7BTP - chains A and C of the 6 polymer chains in the assembly; structure by electron microscopy, 4.01 A resolution (low resolution: residue-level contacts below are approximate; hydrogen-bond / salt-bridge calls are withheld).

Chain A:
Name: Type I restriction enzyme R Protein
Source organism: Escherichia coli
Notes: EC 3.1.21.3
UniProtKB: Q304R3 (Q304R3_ECOLX); residue numbers follow UniProt; this construct covers 1-1038
Sequence (1038 residues; each row starts with the number of its first residue):
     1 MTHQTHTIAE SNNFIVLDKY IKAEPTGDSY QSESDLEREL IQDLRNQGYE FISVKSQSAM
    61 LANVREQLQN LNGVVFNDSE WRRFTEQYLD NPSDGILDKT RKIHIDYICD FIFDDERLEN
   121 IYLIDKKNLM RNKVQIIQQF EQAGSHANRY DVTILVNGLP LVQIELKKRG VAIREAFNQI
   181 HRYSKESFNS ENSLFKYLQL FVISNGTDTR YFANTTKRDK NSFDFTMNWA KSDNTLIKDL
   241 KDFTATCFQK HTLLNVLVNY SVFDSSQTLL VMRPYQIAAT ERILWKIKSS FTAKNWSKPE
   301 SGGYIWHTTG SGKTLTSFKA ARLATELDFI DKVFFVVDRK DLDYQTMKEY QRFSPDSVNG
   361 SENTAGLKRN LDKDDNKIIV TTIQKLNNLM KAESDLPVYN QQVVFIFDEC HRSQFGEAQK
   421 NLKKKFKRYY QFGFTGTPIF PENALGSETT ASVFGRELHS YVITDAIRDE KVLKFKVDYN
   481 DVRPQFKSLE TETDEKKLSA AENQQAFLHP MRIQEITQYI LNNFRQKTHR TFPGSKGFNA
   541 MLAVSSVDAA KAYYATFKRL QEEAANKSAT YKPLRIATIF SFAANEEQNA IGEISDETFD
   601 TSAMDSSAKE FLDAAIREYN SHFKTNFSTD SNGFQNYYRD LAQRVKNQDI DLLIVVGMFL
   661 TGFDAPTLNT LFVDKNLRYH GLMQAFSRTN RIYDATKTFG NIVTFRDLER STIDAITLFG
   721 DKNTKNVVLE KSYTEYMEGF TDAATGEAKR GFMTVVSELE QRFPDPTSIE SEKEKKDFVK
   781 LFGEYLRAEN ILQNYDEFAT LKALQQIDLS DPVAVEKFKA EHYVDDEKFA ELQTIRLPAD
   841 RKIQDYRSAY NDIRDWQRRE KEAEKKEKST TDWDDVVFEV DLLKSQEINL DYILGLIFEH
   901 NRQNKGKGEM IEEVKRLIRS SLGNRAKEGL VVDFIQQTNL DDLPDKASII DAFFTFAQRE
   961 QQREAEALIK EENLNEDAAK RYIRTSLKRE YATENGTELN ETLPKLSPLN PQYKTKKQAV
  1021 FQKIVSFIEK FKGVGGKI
Unresolved in the structure: 1-12, 142-147, 181-190, 862-871, 903-907, 1036-1038

Chain C:
Name: Type I restriction enzyme EcoR124II M protein
Source organism: Escherichia coli
Notes: EC 2.1.1.72
UniProtKB: P10484 (T1M1_ECOLX); residues 1-520 here = UniProt positions 1-520
Sequence (520 residues; row label = number of the first residue in the row):
     1 MKMTSIQQRA ELHRQIWQIA NDVRGSVDGW DFKQYVLGAL FYRFISENFS SYIEAGDDSI
    61 CYAKLDDSVI TDDIKDDAIK TKGYFIYPSQ LFCNVAAKAN TNDRLNADLN SIFVAIESSA
   121 YGYPSEADIK GLFADFDTTS NRLGNTVKDK NARLAAVLKG VEGLKLGDFN EHQIDLFGDA
   181 YEFLISNYAA NAGKSGGEFF TPQHVSKLIA QLAMHGQTHV NKIYDPAAGS GSLLLQAKKQ
   241 FDNHIIEEGF FGQEINHTTY NLARMNMFLH NINYDKFDIK LGNTLTEPHF RDEKPFDAIV
   301 SNPPYSVKWI GSDDPTLIND ERFAPAGVLA PKSKADFAFV LHALNYLSAK GRAAIVCFPG
   361 IFYRGGAEQK IRQYLVDNNY VETVISLAPN LFFGTTIAVN ILVLSKHKTD TNVQFIDASE
   421 LFKKETNNNI LTDAHIEQIM QVFASKEDVA HLAKSVAFET VVANDYNLSV SSYVEAKDNR
   481 EIIDIAELNA ELKTTVSKID QLRKDIDAIV AEIEGCEVQK
Unresolved in the structure: 1-9, 56-70, 168-173, 191-197, 511-520
Swiss-Prot annotation at these positions:
  - region: Glu481 to Val510 (C-terminal tail)
  - binding site (S-adenosyl-L-methionine): Glu198 to Gln203, Ser230 to Ser232, Glu254
  - mutagenesis: Asp135 to Thr146 (Little change in holoenzyme assembly, no DNA restriction), Ala476 to Val510 (Almost complete loss of holoenzyme assembly, no DNA restriction)

How chain A and chain C interact:
Contacting residue pairs - 31 pairs, chain A then chain C:
  Ser93(A) - Arg142(C)
  Asp343(A) - Gly311(C)
  Asp343(A) - Ser312(C)
  Asp343(A) - Asp313(C)
  Asp343(A) - Asp314(C)
  Tyr344(A) - Asp314(C)
  Tyr344(A) - Pro315(C)
  Tyr344(A) - Thr316(C)
  Met347(A) - Asp314(C)
  Met347(A) - Pro315(C)
  Asn636(A) - Ala324(C)
  Arg639(A) - Ile318(C)
  Arg639(A) - Asn319(C)
  Arg639(A) - Ala324(C)
  Arg989(A) - Lys276(C)
  Asn995(A) - Gln90(C)
  Gly996(A) - Asp275(C)
  Thr997(A) - Leu91(C)
  Thr997(A) - Asn273(C)
  Glu998(A) - Ile246(C)
  Glu998(A) - Asn273(C)
  Asn1000(A) - Leu91(C)
  Pro1008(A) - Tyr52(C)
  Pro1008(A) - Ala55(C)
  Pro1008(A) - Tyr84(C)
  Leu1009(A) - Ala55(C)
  Leu1009(A) - Tyr84(C)
  Asn1010(A) - Tyr84(C)
  Lys1014(A) - Tyr84(C)
  Lys1014(A) - Tyr87(C)
  Lys1017(A) - Tyr87(C)
Interface residues without a listed pair, chain A (22 interface residues in all): Pro92, Thr346, Gln643, Arg981, Glu994
Interface residues without a listed pair, chain C (24 interface residues in all): Ile53, Tyr274, Asp320, Glu321

Summary:
The interface between chain A and chain C involves 22 residues on one side and 24 on the other. From UniProt:
10 S-adenosyl-L-methionine-binding residues and 12 mutagenesis sites on chain C.
Chain A is Type I restriction enzyme R Protein and chain C is Type I restriction enzyme EcoR124II M protein,
both from Escherichia coli; the structure, EcoR124I-Ocr in Restriction-Alleviation State, was determined by
electron microscopy together with 7BST, 7BTO, 7BTQ and 7BTR from the same study.
